PDB entry 7DMQ | electron microscopy, 3.06 A resolution | chains A and C of the 3 polymer chains in the assembly

# Chain A
Name: CRISPR/Cas system Cas13a
Organism: Leptotrichia shahii
UniProt: A0A510JNC0 (A0A510JNC0_9FUSO); residues 1-1389 here = UniProt positions 1-1389
Amino-acid sequence (1391 residues; each row starts with the number of its first residue; numbers below 1 keep their minus sign (Gly-1 is residue -1)):
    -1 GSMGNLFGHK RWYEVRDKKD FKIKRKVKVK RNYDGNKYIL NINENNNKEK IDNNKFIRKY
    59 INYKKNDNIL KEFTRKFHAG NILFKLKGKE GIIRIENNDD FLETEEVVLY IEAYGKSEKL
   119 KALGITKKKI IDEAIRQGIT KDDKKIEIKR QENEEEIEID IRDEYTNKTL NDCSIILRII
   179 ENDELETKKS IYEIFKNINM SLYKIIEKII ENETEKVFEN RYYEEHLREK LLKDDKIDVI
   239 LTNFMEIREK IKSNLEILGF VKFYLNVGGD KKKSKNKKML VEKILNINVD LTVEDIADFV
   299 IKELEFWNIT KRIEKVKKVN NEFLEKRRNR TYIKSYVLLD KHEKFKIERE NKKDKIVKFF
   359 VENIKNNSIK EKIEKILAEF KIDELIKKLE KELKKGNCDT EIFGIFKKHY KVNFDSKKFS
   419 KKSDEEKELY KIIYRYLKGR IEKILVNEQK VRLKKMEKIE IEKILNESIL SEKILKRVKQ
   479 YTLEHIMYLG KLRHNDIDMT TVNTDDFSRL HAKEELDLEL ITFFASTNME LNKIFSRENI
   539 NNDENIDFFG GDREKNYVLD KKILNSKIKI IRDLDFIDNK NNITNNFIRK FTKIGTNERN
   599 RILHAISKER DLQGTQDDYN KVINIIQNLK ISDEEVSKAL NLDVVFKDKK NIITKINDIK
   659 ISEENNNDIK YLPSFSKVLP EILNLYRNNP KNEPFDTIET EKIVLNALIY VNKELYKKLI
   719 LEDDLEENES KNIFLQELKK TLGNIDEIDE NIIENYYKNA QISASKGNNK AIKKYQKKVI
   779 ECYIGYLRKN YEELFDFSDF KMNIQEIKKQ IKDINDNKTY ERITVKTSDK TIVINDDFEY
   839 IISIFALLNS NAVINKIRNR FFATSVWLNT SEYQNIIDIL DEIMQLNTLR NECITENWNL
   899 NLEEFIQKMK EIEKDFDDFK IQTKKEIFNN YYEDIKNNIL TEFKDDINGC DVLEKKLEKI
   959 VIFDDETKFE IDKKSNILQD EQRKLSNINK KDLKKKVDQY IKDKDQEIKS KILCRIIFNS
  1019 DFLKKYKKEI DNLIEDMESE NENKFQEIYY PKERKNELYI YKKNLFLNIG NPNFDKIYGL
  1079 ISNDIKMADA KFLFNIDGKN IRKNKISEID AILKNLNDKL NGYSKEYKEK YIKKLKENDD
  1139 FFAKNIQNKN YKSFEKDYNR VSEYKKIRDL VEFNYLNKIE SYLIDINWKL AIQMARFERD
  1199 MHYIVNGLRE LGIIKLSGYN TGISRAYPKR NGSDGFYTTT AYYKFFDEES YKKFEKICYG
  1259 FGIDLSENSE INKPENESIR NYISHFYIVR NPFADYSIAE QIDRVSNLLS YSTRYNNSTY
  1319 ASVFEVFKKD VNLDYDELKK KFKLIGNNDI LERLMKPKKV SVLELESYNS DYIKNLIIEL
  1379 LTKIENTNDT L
Not modelled in the structure: -1 to 340, 827-828, 886-890, 914-1012, 1384-1389
Differences from the reference sequence: expression tag (-1 to 0)
What the authors report for this chain:
  - catalytic residues: Arg597, His602, Arg1278, His1283 (citing earlier work)
  - mutagenesis - S1320A: unchanged catalytic activity
  - mutagenesis - E517A, W1186A/K1187A: decreased catalytic activity
  - mutagenesis - W865A: decreased catalytic activity (citing earlier work)
  - binding site for Crispr RNA: Ser672, Asn1119, Gly1120
  - binding site for Anti-tag target RNA (chain C): Gln759, Ser763

# Chain C
Molecule: Anti-tag target RNA
Sequence (37 nucleotides; row label = number of the first residue in the row):
     1 GAUGGAUUAC UUGGUAGAAC AGCAAUCUAG UUUUAGU
Not modelled in the structure: 1-2

# Chain A / chain C interface
Residue-residue contacts - 44 pairs, chain A then chain C:
  Asp631(A) - C20(C)  phosphate contact
  Asp631(A) - A21(C)  phosphate contact
  Lys636(A) - A21(C)  sugar contact
  Leu638(A) - C20(C)  sugar contact
  Leu638(A) - A21(C)  sugar contact
  Asn639(A) - A21(C)  sugar contact
  Lys668(A) - U32(C)  hydrogen bond to the sugar
  Tyr669(A) - U32(C)  sugar contact
  Phe673(A) - C23(C)  phosphate contact
  Ser674(A) - A24(C)  hydrogen bond to the phosphate
  Leu677(A) - C23(C)  sugar contact
  Tyr708(A) - A21(C)  phosphate contact
  Lys711(A) - G22(C)  salt bridge to the phosphate
  Lys711(A) - C23(C)  salt bridge to the phosphate
  Lys756(A) - U33(C)  phosphate contact
  Lys756(A) - U34(C)  salt bridge to the phosphate
  Gln759(A) - U33(C)  hydrogen bond to the sugar
  Gln759(A) - U34(C)  sugar contact
  Ile760(A) - U34(C)  phosphate contact
  Ser763(A) - U34(C)  hydrogen bond to the sugar
  Ser763(A) - A35(C)  sugar contact
  Lys764(A) - A35(C)  sugar contact
  Phe860(A) - G30(C)  sugar contact
  Phe860(A) - U31(C)  sugar contact
  Thr893(A) - A18(C)  sugar contact
  Glu894(A) - G17(C)  hydrogen bond to the base
  Glu894(A) - A18(C)  sugar contact
  Glu1045(A) - U15(C)  hydrogen bond to the sugar
  Glu1045(A) - A16(C)  sugar contact
  Ile1058(A) - A16(C)  sugar contact
  Asp1108(A) - A24(C)  sugar contact
  Asp1108(A) - A25(C)  hydrogen bond to the sugar
  Leu1111(A) - A25(C)  phosphate contact
  Leu1111(A) - U26(C)  phosphate contact
  Lys1112(A) - A24(C)  hydrogen bond to the phosphate
  Lys1112(A) - A25(C)  salt bridge to the phosphate
  Asn1115(A) - A25(C)  phosphate contact
  Asn1115(A) - U26(C)  hydrogen bond to the phosphate
  Lys1326(A) - A29(C)  salt bridge to the phosphate
  Lys1327(A) - C27(C)  sugar contact
  Lys1356(A) - C27(C)  phosphate contact
  Val1358(A) - U26(C)  phosphate contact
  Val1358(A) - C27(C)  sugar contact
  Val1360(A) - U26(C)  phosphate contact
Other interface residues (no listed pair), chain A (39 interface residues in all): Ile707, Asn857, Val864, Tyr1059, Lys1060, Lys1061, Lys1097, Arg1100, Ser1359
Other interface residues (no listed pair), chain C (20 interface residues in all): U28
From the paper, about this interface:
  - interface residues, chain A: Gln759(A), Ser763(A)

# Summary
39 residues of chain A and 20 residues of chain C are in contact, with 9 hydrogen bonds and 5 salt bridges.
Polar contacts include Glu894(A)-G17(C), Lys668(A)-U32(C) and Gln759(A)-U33(C). The paper reports catalytic
residues Arg597(A), His602(A) and Arg1278(A) among others; E517A, W1186A/K1187A and W865A of chain A reduce
catalytic activity.
Chain A is CRISPR/Cas system Cas13a (Leptotrichia shahii) and chain C is Anti-tag target RNA; the structure,
Cryo-EM structure of LshCas13a-crRNA-anti-tag RNA complex, was determined by electron microscopy.
